PDB entry 4WGX | X-ray diffraction, 2.29 A resolution | chains A and B

Chain A (and B):
Molecule: Molinate hydrolase
Source organism: Gulosibacter molinativorax
Notes: chain B of this document is another copy of the same molecule, construct and numbering; everything in this record applies to it too
UniProt: G2XLB0 (G2XLB0_9MICO); residue numbers follow UniProt; this construct covers 1-465
Amino-acid sequence (465 residues; numbered 1 to 465; the number before each row is that of its first residue):
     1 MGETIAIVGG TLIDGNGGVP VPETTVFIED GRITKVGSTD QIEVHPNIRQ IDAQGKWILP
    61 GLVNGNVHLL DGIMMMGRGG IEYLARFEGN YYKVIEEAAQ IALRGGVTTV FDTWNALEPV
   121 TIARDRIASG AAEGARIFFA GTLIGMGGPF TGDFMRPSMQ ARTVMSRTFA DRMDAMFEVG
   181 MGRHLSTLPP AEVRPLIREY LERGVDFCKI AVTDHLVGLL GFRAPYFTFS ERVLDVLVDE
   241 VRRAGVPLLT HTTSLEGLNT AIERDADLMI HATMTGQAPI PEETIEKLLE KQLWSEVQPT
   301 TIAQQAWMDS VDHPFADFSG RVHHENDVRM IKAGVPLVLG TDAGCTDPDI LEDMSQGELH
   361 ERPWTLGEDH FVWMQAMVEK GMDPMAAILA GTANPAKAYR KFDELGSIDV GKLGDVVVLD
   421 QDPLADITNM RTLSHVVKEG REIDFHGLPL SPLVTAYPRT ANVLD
Ion coordination: Co2+ site 1 near His45 (its only coordinating residue here); Co2+ site 2 near His360 (its only coordinating residue here)
Reported in the primary citation:
  - self-association interface (contacts with another copy of this molecule): Arg86, Glu88, Arg167, Arg172, Asp349, Asp353, Arg459
  - catalytic residues: Lys209 (proposed by the authors, not directly observed)
  - catalytic residues: His215, His271, Asp342
  - mutagenesis - H215N: abolished catalytic activity
  - mutagenesis - H215N: unchanged expression
  - specificity-determining residues: Trp114 (proposed by the authors, not directly observed)
  - mutagenesis - I73M, V217C, F318M, F318V, D327E: decreased binding to molinate
  - mutagenesis - S319G: increased catalytic activity

How chain A and chain B interact:
Pairs across the interface (56; chain A residue first):
  Gly152(A) - Leu220(B)
  Asp153(A) - Tyr226(B)
  Pro157(A) - Gln160(B)  hydrogen bond (backbone-side chain)
  Gln160(A) - Pro157(B)  hydrogen bond (side chain-backbone)
  Gln160(A) - Gln160(B)
  Arg183(A) - Arg223(B)
  Arg183(A) - Ala224(B)  hydrogen bond (side chain-backbone)
  Arg183(A) - Pro225(B)  hydrogen bond (side chain-backbone)
  Arg183(A) - Tyr226(B)  hydrogen bond
  His184(A) - Arg223(B)
  Ser186(A) - Pro225(B)  hydrogen bond (side chain-backbone)
  Thr187(A) - Arg223(B)
  Thr187(A) - Pro225(B)
  Thr187(A) - Leu255(B)
  Thr187(A) - Gly276(B)
  Thr187(A) - Ala278(B)
  Leu188(A) - Glu256(B)
  Pro190(A) - Glu256(B)
  Asp214(A) - Tyr226(B)
  Leu216(A) - Leu216(B)  hydrophobic
  Leu216(A) - Tyr226(B)
  Leu220(A) - Gly152(B)
  Arg223(A) - Arg183(B)
  Arg223(A) - His184(B)
  Arg223(A) - Thr187(B)
  Ala224(A) - Arg183(B)  hydrogen bond (backbone-side chain)
  Pro225(A) - Arg183(B)  hydrogen bond (backbone-side chain)
  Pro225(A) - Ser186(B)  hydrogen bond (backbone-side chain)
  Pro225(A) - Thr187(B)
  Tyr226(A) - Arg183(B)  hydrogen bond
  Tyr226(A) - Asp214(B)
  Tyr226(A) - Leu216(B)
  Tyr226(A) - Tyr226(B)  hydrophobic
  Tyr226(A) - Phe227(B)
  Phe227(A) - Tyr226(B)
  Phe227(A) - Phe227(B)  hydrogen bond (backbone-backbone)
  Phe227(A) - Phe229(B)
  Phe227(A) - Ser230(B)
  Thr228(A) - Pro225(B)
  Ser230(A) - Phe227(B)
  Ser230(A) - Glu256(B)  hydrogen bond
  Glu231(A) - Ser230(B)
  Glu231(A) - Glu231(B)  hydrogen bond (side chain-backbone)
  Arg232(A) - Glu256(B)  salt bridge
  Arg232(A) - Asn259(B)
  Val233(A) - Glu256(B)
  Leu255(A) - Thr187(B)
  Leu255(A) - Pro189(B)
  Glu256(A) - Leu188(B)
  Glu256(A) - Pro190(B)
  Glu256(A) - Ser230(B)  hydrogen bond
  Glu256(A) - Arg232(B)  salt bridge
  Glu256(A) - Val233(B)
  Asn259(A) - Arg232(B)
  Gly276(A) - Thr187(B)
  Ala278(A) - Thr187(B)
Other interface residues (no listed pair), chain A (33 interface residues in all): Pro189, Leu219, Phe229, Ser254, Pro281
Other interface residues (no listed pair), chain B (33 interface residues in all): Asp153, Leu219, Thr228, Ser254, Pro281

Overview:
Chain A and chain B each contribute 33 residues to their interface; the contacts include 14 hydrogen bonds and
2 salt bridges. Polar pairs include Arg232(A)-Glu256(B), Pro157(A)-Gln160(B) and Arg183(A)-Ala224(B). The
paper reports catalytic residues Lys209(A), His215(A) and His271(A) among others; I73M, V217C and F318M of
chain A, among others, reduce binding to molinate; 7 substitutions were tested in all.
Both chains are Molinate hydrolase (Gulosibacter molinativorax). Entry 4WGX (Crystal Structure of Molinate
Hydrolase) was determined by X-ray diffraction (same publication as 4WHB).
